PDB entry 4ZH3 | X-ray diffraction, 4.08 A resolution (low resolution: residue-level contacts below are approximate; hydrogen-bond / salt-bridge calls are withheld) | chains A and C of the 6 polymer chains in the assembly

[Chain A]
Molecule: DNA-directed RNA polymerase subunit alpha
Source organism: Escherichia coli
Notes: EC 2.7.7.6; fragment: N-terminal domain
UniProt: P0A7Z4 (RPOA_ECOLI); residues 2-329 here = UniProt positions 2-329
Sequence (335 residues; each row starts with the number of its first residue; numbers below 1 keep their minus sign (Met-5 is residue -5)):
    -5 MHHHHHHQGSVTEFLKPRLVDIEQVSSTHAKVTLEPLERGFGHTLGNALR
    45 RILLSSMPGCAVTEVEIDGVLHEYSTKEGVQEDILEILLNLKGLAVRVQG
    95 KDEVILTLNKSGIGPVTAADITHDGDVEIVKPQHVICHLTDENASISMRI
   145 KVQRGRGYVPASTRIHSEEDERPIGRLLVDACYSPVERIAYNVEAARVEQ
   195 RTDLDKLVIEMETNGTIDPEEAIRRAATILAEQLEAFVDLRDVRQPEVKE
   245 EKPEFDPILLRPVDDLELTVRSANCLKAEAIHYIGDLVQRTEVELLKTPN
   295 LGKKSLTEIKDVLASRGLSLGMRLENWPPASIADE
Unresolved in the structure: -5 to 7, 232-246, 325-329
Differences from the reference sequence: expression tag (-5 to 1)
Curated features (UniProtKB/Swiss-Prot):
  - region: Glu162 to Glu165 (Required for interaction with Crp at class II promoters)
  - modified residue: Arg265 (ADP-ribosylarginine), Lys297 (N6-acetyllysine), Lys298 (N6-acetyllysine)
  - mutagenesis: Arg45 (R45C: In rpoA112; temperature-sensitive, blocks RNA polymerase assembly), Glu162 to Glu165 (5-fold decrease in CRP-class II promoter-dependent transcription), Glu165 (E165K: 5-fold decrease in CRP-class II promoter-dependent transcription), Arg191 (R191C: In rpoA101; temperature-sensitive)

[Chain C]
Molecule: DNA-directed RNA polymerase subunit beta
Source organism: Escherichia coli (strain K12)
Notes: EC 2.7.7.6
UniProt: P0A8V2 (RPOB_ECOLI); residues 1-1342 here = UniProt positions 1-1342
Sequence (1342 residues; each row starts with the number of its first residue):
     1 MVYSYTEKKRIRKDFGKRPQVLDVPYLLSIQLDSFQKFIEQDPEGQYGLE
    51 AAFRSVFPIQSYSGNSELQYVSYRLGEPVFDVQECQIRGVTYSAPLRVKL
   101 RLVIYEREAPEGTVKDIKEQEVYMGEIPLMTDNGTFVINGTERVIVSQLH
   151 RSPGVFFDSDKGKTHSSGKVLYNARIIPYRGSWLDFEFDPKDNLFVRIDR
   201 RRKLPATIILRALNYTTEQILDLFFEKVIFEIRDNKLQMELVPERLRGET
   251 ASFDIEANGKVYVEKGRRITARHIRQLEKDDVKLIEVPVEYIAGKVVAKD
   301 YIDESTGELICAANMELSLDLLAKLSQSGHKRIETLFTNDLDHGPYISET
   351 LRVDPTNDRLSALVEIYRMMRPGEPPTREAAESLFENLFFSEDRYDLSAV
   401 GRMKFNRSLLREEIEGSGILSKDDIIDVMKKLIDIRNGKGEVDDIDHLGN
   451 RRIRSVGEMAENQFRVGLVRVERAVKERLSLGDLDTLMPQDMINAKPISA
   501 AVKEFFGSSQLSQFMDQNNPLSEITHKRRISALGPGGLTRERAGFEVRDV
   551 HPTHYGRVCPIETPEGPNIGLINSLSVYAQTNEYGFLETPYRKVTDGVVT
   601 DEIHYLSAIEEGNYVIAQANSNLDEEGHFVEDLVTCRSKGESSLFSRDQV
   651 DYMDVSTQQVVSVGASLIPFLEHDDANRALMGANMQRQAVPTLRADKPLV
   701 GTGMERAVAVDSGVTAVAKRGGVVQYVDASRIVIKVNEDEMYPGEAGIDI
   751 YNLTKYTRSNQNTCINQMPCVSLGEPVERGDVLADGPSTDLGELALGQNM
   801 RVAFMPWNGYNFEDSILVSERVVQEDRFTTIHIQELACVSRDTKLGPEEI
   851 TADIPNVGEAALSKLDESGIVYIGAEVTGGDILVGKVTPKGETQLTPEEK
   901 LLRAIFGEKASDVKDSSLRVPNGVSGTVIDVQVFTRDGVEKDKRALEIEE
   951 MQLKQAKKDLSEELQILEAGLFSRIRAVLVAGGVEAEKLDKLPRDRWLEL
  1001 GLTDEEKQNQLEQLAEQYDELKHEFEKKLEAKRRKITQGDDLAPGVLKIV
  1051 KVYLAVKRRIQPGDKMAGRHGNKGVISKINPIEDMPYDENGTPVDIVLNP
  1101 LGVPSRMNIGQILETHLGMAAKGIGDKINAMLKQQQEVAKLREFIQRAYD
  1151 LGADVRQKVDLSTFSDEEVMRLAENLRKGMPIATPVFDGAKEAEIKELLK
  1201 LGDLPTSGQIRLYDGRTGEQFERPVTVGYMYMLKLNHLVDDKMHARSTGS
  1251 YSLVTQQPLGGKAQFGGQRFGEMEVWALEAYGAAYTLQEMLTVKSDDVNG
  1301 RTKMYKNIVDGNHQMEPGMPESFNVLLKEIRSLGINIELEDE
Unresolved in the structure: 1-2
Residues lining bound ligands: CBRH16-Br (4OD; N'-(3-bromophenyl)-4-fluoro-N-hydroxy-3-(trifluoromethyl)benzenecarboximidamide): Val550, His551, Pro552, Tyr555, Arg637, Gly640, Glu641, Ser642
Curated features (UniProtKB/Swiss-Prot):
  - modified residue (N6-acetyllysine): Lys1022, Lys1200
  - mutagenesis: Ile561 (I561S: Resistant to antibiotics salinamide A and B), Ile569 (I569S: Resistant to antibiotics salinamide A and B), Ala665 (A665E: Resistant to antibiotics salinamide A and B), Asp675 (D675A/G: Resistant to antibiotics salinamide A and B), Asn677 (N677H/K: Resistant to antibiotics salinamide A and B), Leu680 (L680M: Resistant to antibiotics salinamide A and B), Glu813 (E813K: Disrupts the enzyme's active center)

[Chain A / chain C interface]
Residue-residue contacts - 79 pairs, chain A then chain C:
  Asn41(A) - Tyr1087(C)
  Asn41(A) - Gly1215(C)
  Asn41(A) - Arg1216(C)
  Asn41(A) - Thr1217(C)
  Asn41(A) - Gly1218(C)
  Arg44(A) - Glu1083(C)
  Arg44(A) - Tyr1087(C)
  Arg44(A) - Gly1091(C)
  Arg44(A) - Pro1093(C)
  Arg45(A) - Glu1083(C)
  Arg45(A) - Asp1084(C)
  Arg45(A) - Gly1215(C)
  Arg45(A) - Arg1216(C)
  Ser49(A) - Glu1083(C)
  Leu65(A) - Ile873(C)
  Leu65(A) - Gly874(C)
  His66(A) - Ile873(C)
  His66(A) - Gly874(C)
  His66(A) - Thr927(C)
  His66(A) - Val928(C)
  His66(A) - Ile929(C)
  Glu67(A) - Lys1057(C)
  Tyr68(A) - Tyr756(C)
  Tyr68(A) - Ile831(C)
  Tyr68(A) - Thr927(C)
  Tyr68(A) - Ile929(C)
  Tyr68(A) - Ala1055(C)
  Tyr68(A) - Lys1057(C)
  Thr70(A) - Ala729(C)
  Thr70(A) - Ser730(C)
  Thr70(A) - Lys755(C)
  Glu72(A) - Tyr726(C)
  Glu72(A) - Asp728(C)
  Glu72(A) - Ser730(C)
  Gly73(A) - Tyr726(C)
  Gly73(A) - Asp728(C)
  Val74(A) - Asp728(C)
  Val74(A) - Ala729(C)
  Gln75(A) - Val727(C)
  Gln75(A) - Asp728(C)
  Gln75(A) - Ala729(C)
  Gln75(A) - Val771(C)
  Glu76(A) - Ala729(C)
  Asp77(A) - Lys755(C)
  Asp77(A) - Tyr756(C)
  Asp77(A) - Asn766(C)
  Asp77(A) - Met768(C)
  Leu79(A) - Leu693(C)
  Leu79(A) - Tyr756(C)
  Leu79(A) - Lys1057(C)
  Leu83(A) - Leu693(C)
  Leu83(A) - Arg694(C)
  Lys86(A) - Asp826(C)
  Ile107(A) - Leu773(C)
  Thr134(A) - Tyr726(C)
  Thr134(A) - Val727(C)
  Thr134(A) - Asp728(C)
  Thr134(A) - Leu773(C)
  Tyr152(A) - Val823(C)
  Tyr152(A) - Gln824(C)
  Tyr152(A) - Asp826(C)
  Pro154(A) - Arg1059(C)
  Ser156(A) - Arg1059(C)
  Glu165(A) - Glu876(C)
  Leu172(A) - Glu876(C)
  Asp174(A) - Asp826(C)
  Asp174(A) - Arg1059(C)
  Glu181(A) - Arg821(C)
  Arg182(A) - Asn1090(C)
  Arg182(A) - Gly1091(C)
  Arg182(A) - Thr1092(C)
  Ile183(A) - Gly1091(C)
  Ala184(A) - Asn1090(C)
  Ala184(A) - Gly1091(C)
  Tyr185(A) - Tyr1087(C)
  Tyr185(A) - Gly1218(C)
  Asn186(A) - Glu1089(C)
  Glu261(A) - Gly858(C)
  Glu261(A) - Glu859(C)
Also at the interface, not in a pair above, chain A (42 interface residues in all): Thr22, Leu48, Lys71, Glu80, Asp135, Ala155, Ile168, Leu171, Ser309
Also at the interface, not in a pair above, chain C (51 interface residues in all): Arg731, Gln767, Pro769, Ala860, Ala875, Glu908, Ile1082, Met1085, Lys1133, Asp1214

[Overview]
42 residues of chain A and 51 residues of chain C are in contact. Ligands of chain C: CBRH16-Br. Curated
annotation (UniProt) lists 6 mutagenesis sites on chain A; 7 mutagenesis sites on chain C.
Chain A is DNA-directed RNA polymerase subunit alpha (Escherichia coli) and chain C is DNA-directed RNA
polymerase subunit beta (Escherichia coli (strain K12)); the structure, Crystal structure of Escherichia coli
RNA polymerase in complex with CBRH16-Br, was determined by X-ray diffraction (same publication as 4ZH2 and
4ZH4).
